8E4X - chains A and B of the 4 polymer chains in the assembly; structure by X-ray diffraction, 2.80 A resolution.

# Chain A (and B)
Molecule: Double-stranded RNA-specific editase 1
Organism: Homo sapiens
Notes: EC 3.5.4.37; chain B of this document is another copy of the same molecule, construct and numbering; everything in this record applies to it too
UniProt: P78563 (RED1_HUMAN), isoform P78563-4; residues 215-701 here correspond to UniProt positions 243-729 (UniProt number = residue number + 28)
Chain sequence (488 residues; each row starts with the number of its first residue):
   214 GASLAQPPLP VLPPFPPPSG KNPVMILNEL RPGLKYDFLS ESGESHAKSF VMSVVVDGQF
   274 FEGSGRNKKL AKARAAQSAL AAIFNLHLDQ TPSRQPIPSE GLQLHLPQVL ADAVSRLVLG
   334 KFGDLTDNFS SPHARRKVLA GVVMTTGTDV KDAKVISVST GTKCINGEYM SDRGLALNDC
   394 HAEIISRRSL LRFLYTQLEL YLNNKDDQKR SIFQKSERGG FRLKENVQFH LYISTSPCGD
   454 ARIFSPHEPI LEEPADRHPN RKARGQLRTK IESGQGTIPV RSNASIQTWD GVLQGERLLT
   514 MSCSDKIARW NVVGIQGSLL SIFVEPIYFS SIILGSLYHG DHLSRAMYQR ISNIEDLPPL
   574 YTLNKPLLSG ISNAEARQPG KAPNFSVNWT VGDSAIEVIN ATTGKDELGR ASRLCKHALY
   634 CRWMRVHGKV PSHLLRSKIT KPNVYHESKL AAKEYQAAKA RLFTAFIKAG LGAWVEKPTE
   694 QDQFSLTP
Unresolved in the structure: 214-315, 700-701 (chain B: 214-234, 464-475, 701)
Construct notes: expression tag (214); engineered mutation Gln488 (Glu516 in P78563)
Metal / ion sites: Zn2+: His394, Cys451, Cys516 (shared with 1 residue of chain C)
Ligand contacts: inositol hexakisphosphate (IHP): Asn391, Asp392, Ile397, Arg400, Arg401, Thr513, Lys519, Arg522, Gly530, Ser531, Lys629, Tyr658, Lys662, Tyr668, Lys672, Trp687, Val688, Glu689, Lys690, Asp695
Reported in the primary citation:
  - binding site for the 32-nt RNA strand: His259, Arg455
  - binding site for the 32-nt RNA strand: Ser258
  - conformationally variable residues (order/disorder transition): Leu464 to Lys475

# How chain A and chain B interact
Pairs across the interface - 61 pairs, chain A then chain B:
  Asn379(A) - Arg590(B)
  Gly380(A) - Arg590(B)
  Glu381(A) - Pro459(B)
  Glu381(A) - His460(B)  salt bridge
  Glu381(A) - Arg590(B)
  Tyr382(A) - His460(B)  hydrogen bond
  Met383(A) - Ser458(B)  hydrogen bond (backbone-side chain)
  Ser384(A) - Ser458(B)
  Ser384(A) - Glu461(B)  hydrogen bond
  Asp385(A) - Phe457(B)
  Asp385(A) - Ser458(B)  hydrogen bond (backbone-side chain)
  Asp385(A) - Glu461(B)
  Arg386(A) - Glu461(B)  hydrogen bond (side chain-backbone)
  Arg386(A) - Ile463(B)
  Leu388(A) - Glu461(B)
  Glu485(A) - Arg590(B)  salt bridge
  Ser486(A) - Pro592(B)
  Arg494(A) - Lys594(B)
  Ser498(A) - Ser486(B)
  Ser498(A) - Gly487(B)
  Thr501(A) - Ile484(B)
  Thr501(A) - Gln488(B)  hydrogen bond (side chain-backbone)
  Thr501(A) - Gly489(B)
  Thr501(A) - Thr490(B)
  Thr501(A) - Ile491(B)
  Trp502(A) - Arg455(B)
  Trp502(A) - Ile456(B)
  Trp502(A) - Phe457(B)  hydrogen bond (side chain-backbone)
  Trp502(A) - Ser458(B)
  Asp503(A) - Cys451(B)
  Asp503(A) - Gly452(B)  hydrogen bond (side chain-backbone)
  Asp503(A) - Arg455(B)  hydrogen bond (backbone-side chain)
  Asp503(A) - Ile456(B)
  Asp503(A) - Gly489(B)
  Asp503(A) - Thr490(B)  hydrogen bond
  Gly504(A) - Gln488(B)
  Gly504(A) - Gly489(B)
  Val505(A) - Arg590(B)  hydrogen bond (backbone-side chain)
  Leu506(A) - Arg455(B)
  Leu506(A) - Phe457(B)
  Leu506(A) - Pro459(B)
  Leu506(A) - Leu550(B)
  Leu506(A) - Arg590(B)
  Gln507(A) - Val351(B)
  Gln507(A) - Thr375(B)  hydrogen bond
  Gln507(A) - Thr448(B)
  Gln507(A) - Arg455(B)  hydrogen bond
  Gln507(A) - Gln488(B)  hydrogen bond
  Gly508(A) - Arg590(B)
  Gly508(A) - Gln591(B)
  Gly508(A) - Pro592(B)
  Gly508(A) - Gly593(B)  hydrogen bond (backbone-backbone)
  Glu509(A) - Gly487(B)
  Glu509(A) - Gln488(B)  hydrogen bond (side chain-backbone)
  Glu509(A) - Arg590(B)  hydrogen bond (backbone-side chain)
  Arg510(A) - Pro592(B)
  Arg510(A) - Gly593(B)
  Arg510(A) - Lys594(B)
  Lys618(A) - Glu461(B)  salt bridge
  Glu693(A) - Ile456(B)
  Glu693(A) - Arg481(B)  salt bridge
Interface residues without a listed pair, chain A (27 interface residues in all): Ile499, Gln500
Interface residues without a listed pair, chain B (29 interface residues in all): His259, Lys350

# Overview
27 residues of chain A and 29 residues of chain B are in contact; the contacts include 17 hydrogen bonds and 4
salt bridges. Polar pairs include Glu381(A)-His460(B), Glu485(A)-Arg590(B) and Lys618(A)-Glu461(B). Chain A
binds inositol hexakisphosphate. From the paper: a binding site for the 32-nt RNA strand at His259(A),
Arg455(A) and Ser258(A); conformational variability at Leu464(A).
Chain A and chain B are both Double-stranded RNA-specific editase 1 (Homo sapiens); the structure, Human
Adenosine Deaminase Acting on dsRNA (ADAR2-R2D) bound to dsRNA containing a G:3-deaza dA pair adjacent ...,
was determined by X-ray diffraction together with 8E0F from the same study.
